Entry 7JJO (electron microscopy, 2.60 A resolution); this record covers chains A and R of the 5 polymer chains in the assembly.

Chain A:
Protein: Guanine nucleotide-binding protein G(s) subunit alpha isoforms short
Organism: Bos taurus
UniProtKB: P04896 (GNAS2_BOVIN), isoform P04896-2; residue numbers follow UniProt; this construct covers 1-380
Chain sequence (384 residues; row label = number of the first residue in the row; numbers below 1 keep their minus sign (Gly-3 is residue -3)):
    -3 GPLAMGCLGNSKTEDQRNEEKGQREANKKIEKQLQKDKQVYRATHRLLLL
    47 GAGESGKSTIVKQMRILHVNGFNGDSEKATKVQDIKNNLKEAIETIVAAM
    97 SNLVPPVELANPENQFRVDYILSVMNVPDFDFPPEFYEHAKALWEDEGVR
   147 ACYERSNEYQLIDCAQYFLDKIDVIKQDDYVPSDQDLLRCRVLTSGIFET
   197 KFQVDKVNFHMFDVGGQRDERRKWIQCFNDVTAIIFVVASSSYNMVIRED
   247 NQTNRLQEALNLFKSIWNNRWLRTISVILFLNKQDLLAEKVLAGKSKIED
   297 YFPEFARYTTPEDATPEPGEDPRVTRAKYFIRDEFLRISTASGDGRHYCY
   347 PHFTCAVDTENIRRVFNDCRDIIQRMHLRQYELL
Disordered / not traced: -3 to 14, 48-190, 239-246, 289-292, 308-316, 351-352
Differences from the reference sequence: expression tag (-3 to 0); conflict Gly18 (Ala in P04896), Ser72 (Gly in P04896)
Swiss-Prot annotation at these positions:
  - region: Arg42 to Thr55 (G1 motif)
  - binding site (GTP): Gly47 to Thr55
  - binding site (Mg(2+)): Ser54
  - lipidation: Gly2 (N-palmitoyl glycine), Cys3 (S-palmitoyl cysteine)
What the authors report for this chain:
  - conformationally variable residues (domain motion, helix shift, order/disorder transition): Glu50, Ser51, Gly52, Lys53, Ser54, Gln59, Leu184, Arg185, Thr190, Ala352, Thr355, Phe362, His373, Leu374 to Gln376, Glu378 to Leu380

Chain R:
Protein: Beta1-Adrenergic Receptor
Organism: Meleagris gallopavo
Chain sequence (508 residues; numbered -162 to 380; 35 numbers in that range are skipped by the numbering (no residue carries them; nothing is unmodelled there); the number before each row is that of its first residue; numbers below 1 keep their minus sign (Met-162 is residue -162)):
  -162 MKTIIALSYIFCLVFADYKDDDDKLEVLFQGPNIFEMLRIDEGLRLKIYK
  -112 DTEGYYTIGIGHLLTKSPSLNAAKSELDKAIGRNTNGVITKDEAEKLFNQ
   -62 DVDAAVRGILRNAKLKPVYDSLDAVRRAALINMVFQMGETGVAGFTNSLR
   -12 MLQQKRWDEAAVNLAKSRWYNQTPNRAKRVITTFRTGTWDAYAAGAELLS
    38 QQWEAGMSLLMALVVLLIVAGNVLVIAAIGSTQRLQTLTNLFITSLACAD
    88 LVVGLLVVPFGATLVVRGTWLWGSFLCELWTSLDVLCVTASIETLCVIAI
   138 DRYLAITSPFRYQSLMTRARAKVIICTVWAISALVSFLPIMMHWWRDEDP
   188 QALKCYQDPGCCDFVTNRAYAIASSIISFYIPLLIMIFVYLRVYREAKEQ
   238 IRKIDRCEGRF
   284 REHKALKTLGIIMGVFTLCWLPFFLVNIVNVFNRDLVPDWLFVFFNWLGY
   334 ANSAFNPIIYCRSPDFRKAFKRLLCFPRKADRRLEVLFQGPHHHHHH
Disordered / not traced: -162 to 39, 243-246, 358-380
Disulfides: Cys114-Cys199
Small-molecule neighbours: isoprenaline (5FW): Trp117, Thr118, Asp121, Val122, Val125, Phe201, Ser211, Ser212, Ser215, Phe306, Phe307, Asn310, Asn329, Tyr333
What the authors report for this chain:
  - conformationally variable residues (helix shift): Arg139, Glu285, Tyr343
  - mutagenesis - P146A, F147A, Q150A, V230A, E233A, Q237A, T291A: decreased signaling with Guanine nucleotide-binding protein G(s) subunit alpha isoforms short (chain A)
  - mutagenesis - E233A, Q237A, T291A: decreased signaling in response to isoprenaline

How chain A and chain R interact:
Residue-residue contacts - 33 pairs, chain A then chain R:
  Arg38(A) - Gln150(R)
  His41(A) - Phe147(R)
  Val203(A) - Phe147(R)  hydrophobic
  Tyr344(A) - Ile241(R)
  Phe362(A) - Phe147(R)  hydrophobic
  Arg366(A) - Thr144(R)  hydrogen bond (side chain-backbone)
  Arg366(A) - Pro146(R)
  Arg366(A) - Phe147(R)
  Asp367(A) - Gln237(R)
  Asp367(A) - Lys240(R)  salt bridge
  Ile369(A) - Pro146(R)  hydrophobic
  Ile369(A) - Phe147(R)  hydrophobic
  Gln370(A) - Ile143(R)  hydrogen bond (side chain-backbone)
  Gln370(A) - Glu233(R)  hydrogen bond
  Gln370(A) - Gln237(R)
  Arg371(A) - Gln237(R)  hydrogen bond
  Arg371(A) - Lys240(R)
  Arg371(A) - Ile241(R)
  His373(A) - Ala142(R)  hydrogen bond (side chain-backbone)
  Leu374(A) - Ile143(R)  hydrophobic
  Leu374(A) - Gln237(R)
  Tyr377(A) - Arg139(R)
  Tyr377(A) - Ala142(R)
  Tyr377(A) - Ile143(R)  hydrophobic
  Glu378(A) - Lys287(R)
  Glu378(A) - Thr291(R)  hydrogen bond (backbone-side chain)
  Glu378(A) - Arg345(R)  salt bridge
  Leu379(A) - Val230(R)  hydrophobic
  Leu379(A) - Ala288(R)
  Leu379(A) - Leu292(R)  hydrophobic
  Leu380(A) - Ile238(R)  hydrophobic
  Leu380(A) - Ile241(R)  hydrophobic
  Leu380(A) - Lys287(R)  hydrogen bond (backbone-side chain)
Other interface residues (no listed pair), chain A (19 interface residues in all): Ala39, Phe205, Cys365
Other interface residues (no listed pair), chain R (24 interface residues in all): Asp138, Tyr149, Ser151, Ala234, Arg284, Ser346
From the paper, about this interface:
  - residue pairs: Arg38(A)-Gln150(R), Tyr377(A)-Arg139(R)
  - interface residues, chain A: His41(A), Val203(A), Phe362(A), Arg366(A), Ile369(A), Leu374(A), Tyr377(A)
  - interface residues, chain R: Pro146(R), Phe147(R), Val230(R), Glu233(R), Gln237(R), Thr291(R)

Summary:
Chain A and chain R form an interface of 19 and 24 residues respectively; the contacts include 7 hydrogen
bonds and 2 salt bridges. Polar pairs include Asp367(A)-Lys240(R), Glu378(A)-Arg345(R) and
Arg366(A)-Thr144(R). The paper describes contacts between Arg38(A) and Gln150(R) and Tyr377(A) and Arg139(R).
From the paper: P146A, F147A and Q150A of chain R, among others, reduce signaling with Guanine
nucleotide-binding protein G(s) subunit alpha isoforms short (chain A); interface residues His41(A), Val203(A)
and Pro146(R) among others; 7 substitutions were tested in all.
Here chain A is Guanine nucleotide-binding protein G(s) subunit alpha isoforms short (Bos taurus) and chain R
is Beta1-Adrenergic Receptor (Meleagris gallopavo). Entry 7JJO (Structural Basis of the Activation of
Heterotrimeric Gs-protein by Isoproterenol-bound Beta1-Adrenergic Receptor) was determined by electron
microscopy.
